5JA5 - chains A and B; structure by X-ray diffraction, 2.00 A resolution.

== Chain A ==
Protein: Protein TPR1
Organism: Oryza sativa
Notes: fragment: N-terminal topless domain
UniProt: Q5NBT9 (TPR1_ORYSJ); residues 1-209 here = UniProt positions 1-209
Sequence (209 residues; each row starts with the number of its first residue):
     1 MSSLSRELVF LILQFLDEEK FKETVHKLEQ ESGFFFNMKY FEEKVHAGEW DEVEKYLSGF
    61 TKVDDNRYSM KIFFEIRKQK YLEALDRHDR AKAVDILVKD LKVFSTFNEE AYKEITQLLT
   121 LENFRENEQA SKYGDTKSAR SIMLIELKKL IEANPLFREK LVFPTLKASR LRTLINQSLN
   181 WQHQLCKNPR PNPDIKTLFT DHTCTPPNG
Unresolved in the structure: 191-194, 206-209
Construct notes: engineered mutation Ala111 (Leu in Q5NBT9), Ala130 (Leu in Q5NBT9)
Curated features (UniProtKB/Swiss-Prot):
  - mutagenesis: Arg67 (R67A: Loss of interaction with EAR motif-containing full-length proteins), Tyr68 (Y68A: Loss of interaction with EAR motif-containing full-length proteins), Lys71 (K71A: Loss of interaction with EAR motif-containing full-length proteins), Phe74 (F74A: Loss of interaction with EAR motif-containing full-length proteins), Phe104 (F104A: Loss of interaction with EAR motif-containing full-length proteins), Leu118 (L118A: Loss of interaction with EAR motif-containing full-length proteins), Leu150 (L150A: Loss of interaction with EAR motif-containing full-length proteins), Asn176 (N176H: Aggregates formation)
From the paper describing this entry:
  - mutagenesis - L179A/I195A: unchanged binding to The rice D53 peptide (a.a. 794-808) (chain B)
  - mutagenesis - N176H, N180A, W181A, L198A: decreased binding to The rice D53 peptide (a.a. 794-808) (chain B)
  - mutagenesis - N176H: decreased stability
  - mutagenesis - N180A, W181A, L198A: decreased stability in response to NINJA EAR
  - mutagenesis - R67A/N176H, Y68A/N176H, Y68R/N176H, K71A/N176H: increased stability

== Chain B ==
Protein: The rice D53 peptide (a.a. 794-808)
Sequence (15 residues; numbered 794 to 808; the number before each row is that of its first residue):
   794 DNLIYLDLNL QDWDD
Unresolved in the structure: 801-808
From the paper describing this entry:
  - contacts within the chain: Asp794-Asn795, Asp794-Leu796, Asp794-Tyr798
  - conformationally variable residues (order/disorder transition): Asp794
  - mutagenesis - L796A/L799A/L801A: abolished binding to Protein TPR1 (chain A)
  - mutagenesis - L799A (Kd 14.3 uM): decreased binding to Protein TPR1 (chain A)
  - mutagenesis - Y798A: unchanged binding to Protein TPR1 (chain A)
  - mutagenesis - Q804A: increased binding to Protein TPR1 (chain A)

== Chain A / chain B interface ==
Residue-residue contacts - 13 pairs, chain A then chain B:
  Arg67(A) - Ile797(B)
  Lys71(A) - Asn795(B)
  Lys71(A) - Leu796(B)
  Lys71(A) - Ile797(B)  hydrogen bond (side chain-backbone)
  Lys71(A) - Tyr798(B)
  Phe74(A) - Asn795(B)
  Asn108(A) - Asp794(B)  hydrogen bond (side chain-backbone)
  Asn108(A) - Asn795(B)
  Ala111(A) - Asp794(B)
  Ala111(A) - Asn795(B)
  Lys149(A) - Leu799(B)
  Leu150(A) - Leu799(B)  hydrophobic
  Ala153(A) - Leu799(B)  hydrophobic
Also at the interface, not in a pair above, chain A (13 interface residues in all): Tyr68, Met70, Phe104, Phe107, Glu146

== Summary ==
13 residues of chain A and 6 residues of chain B are in contact; the contacts include 2 hydrogen bonds. Among
the polar pairs are Lys71(A)-Ile797(B) and Asn108(A)-Asp794(B). The paper reports that N176H, N180A and W181A
of chain A, among others, reduce binding to The rice D53 peptide (a.a. 794-808) (chain B); conformational
variability at Asp794(B); 13 substitutions were tested in all.
Here chain A is Protein TPR1 (Oryza sativa) and chain B is the rice D53 peptide (a.a. 794-808). Entry 5JA5
(Crystal structure of the rice Topless related protein 2 (TPR2) N-terminal topless domain (1-209) L111A and
...) was determined by X-ray diffraction together with 5J9K, 5JGC and 5JHP from the same study.
